Entry 4U59 (X-ray diffraction, 3.09 A resolution); this record covers chain A.

Chain A:
Protein: alpha-2-macroglobulin
From: Salmonella typhimurium
UniProtKB: Q8ZN46 (Q8ZN46_SALTY); residues 19-1644 here = UniProt positions 19-1644
Amino-acid sequence (1647 residues; each row starts with the number of its first residue; numbers below 1 keep their minus sign (Met-2 is residue -2)):
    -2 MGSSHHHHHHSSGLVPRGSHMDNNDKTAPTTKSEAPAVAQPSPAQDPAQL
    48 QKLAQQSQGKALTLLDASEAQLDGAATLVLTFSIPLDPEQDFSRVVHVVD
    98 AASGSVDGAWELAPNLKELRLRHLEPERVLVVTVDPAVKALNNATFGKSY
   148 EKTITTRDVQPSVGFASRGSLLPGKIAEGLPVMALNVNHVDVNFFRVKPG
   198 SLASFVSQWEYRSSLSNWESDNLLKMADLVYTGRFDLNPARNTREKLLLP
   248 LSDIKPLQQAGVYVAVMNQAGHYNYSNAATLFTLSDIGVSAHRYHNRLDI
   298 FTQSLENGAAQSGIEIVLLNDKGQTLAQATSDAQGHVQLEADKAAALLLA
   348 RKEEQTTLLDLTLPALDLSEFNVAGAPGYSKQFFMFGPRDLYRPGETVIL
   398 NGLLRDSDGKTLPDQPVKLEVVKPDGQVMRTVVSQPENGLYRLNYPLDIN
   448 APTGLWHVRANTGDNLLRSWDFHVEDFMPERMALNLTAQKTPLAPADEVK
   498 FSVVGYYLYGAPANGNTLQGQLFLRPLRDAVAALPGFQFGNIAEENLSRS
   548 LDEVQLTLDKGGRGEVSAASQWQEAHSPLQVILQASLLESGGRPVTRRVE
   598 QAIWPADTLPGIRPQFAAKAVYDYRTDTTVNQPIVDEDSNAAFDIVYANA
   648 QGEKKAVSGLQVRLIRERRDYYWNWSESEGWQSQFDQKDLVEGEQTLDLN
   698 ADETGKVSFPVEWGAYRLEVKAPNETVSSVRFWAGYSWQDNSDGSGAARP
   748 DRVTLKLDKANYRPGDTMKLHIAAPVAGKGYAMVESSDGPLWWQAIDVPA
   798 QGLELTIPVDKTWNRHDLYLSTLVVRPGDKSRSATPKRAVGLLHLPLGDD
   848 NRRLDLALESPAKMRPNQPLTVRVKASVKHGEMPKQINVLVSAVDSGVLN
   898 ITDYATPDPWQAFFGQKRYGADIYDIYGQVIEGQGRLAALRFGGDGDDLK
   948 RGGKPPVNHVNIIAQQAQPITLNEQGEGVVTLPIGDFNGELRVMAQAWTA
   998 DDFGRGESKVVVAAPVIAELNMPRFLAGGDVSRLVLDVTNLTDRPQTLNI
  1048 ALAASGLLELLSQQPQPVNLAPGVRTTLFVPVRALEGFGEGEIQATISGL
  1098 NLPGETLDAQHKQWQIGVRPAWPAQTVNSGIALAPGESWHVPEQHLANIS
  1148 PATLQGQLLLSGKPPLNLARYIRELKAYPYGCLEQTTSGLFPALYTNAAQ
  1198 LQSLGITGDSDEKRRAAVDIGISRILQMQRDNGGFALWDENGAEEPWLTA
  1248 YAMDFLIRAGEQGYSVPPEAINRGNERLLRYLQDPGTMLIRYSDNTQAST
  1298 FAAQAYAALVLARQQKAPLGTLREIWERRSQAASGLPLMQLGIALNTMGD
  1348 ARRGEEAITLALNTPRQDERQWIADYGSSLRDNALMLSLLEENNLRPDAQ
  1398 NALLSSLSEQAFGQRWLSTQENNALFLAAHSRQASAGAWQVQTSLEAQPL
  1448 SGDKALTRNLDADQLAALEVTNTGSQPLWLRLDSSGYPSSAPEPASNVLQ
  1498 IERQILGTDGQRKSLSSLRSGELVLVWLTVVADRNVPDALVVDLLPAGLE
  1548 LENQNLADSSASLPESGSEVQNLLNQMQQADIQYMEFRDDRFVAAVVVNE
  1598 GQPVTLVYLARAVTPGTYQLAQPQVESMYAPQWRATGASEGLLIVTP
Disordered / not traced: -2 to 49, 209-222, 266-272, 736-746, 939-955, 1555-1562
Sequence notes: initiating methionine (-2); expression tag (-1 to 18); engineered mutation Ala98 (Lys in Q8ZN46), Ala99 (Lys in Q8ZN46)
Modified positions: Gln1182 (N5-methylglutamine; MEQ)
What the authors report for this chain:
  - conformationally variable residues (side-chain flip): Tyr1175, Gln1182

In short:
The paper reports conformational variability at Tyr1175 and Gln1182.
Chain A is alpha-2-macroglobulin (Salmonella typhimurium); the structure, Crystal structure of Salmonella
alpha-2-macroglobulin reacted with methylamine, was determined by X-ray diffraction (same publication as 4U48
and 4U4J).
